Entry 2EFJ (X-ray diffraction, 2.00 A resolution); this record covers chain A.

== Chain A ==
Name: 3,7-dimethylxanthine methyltransferase
Source organism: Coffea canephora
Notes: EC 2.1.1.-
UniProtKB: A4GE70 (A4GE70_COFCA); residue numbers follow UniProt; this construct covers 1-384
Sequence (384 residues; each row starts with the number of its first residue):
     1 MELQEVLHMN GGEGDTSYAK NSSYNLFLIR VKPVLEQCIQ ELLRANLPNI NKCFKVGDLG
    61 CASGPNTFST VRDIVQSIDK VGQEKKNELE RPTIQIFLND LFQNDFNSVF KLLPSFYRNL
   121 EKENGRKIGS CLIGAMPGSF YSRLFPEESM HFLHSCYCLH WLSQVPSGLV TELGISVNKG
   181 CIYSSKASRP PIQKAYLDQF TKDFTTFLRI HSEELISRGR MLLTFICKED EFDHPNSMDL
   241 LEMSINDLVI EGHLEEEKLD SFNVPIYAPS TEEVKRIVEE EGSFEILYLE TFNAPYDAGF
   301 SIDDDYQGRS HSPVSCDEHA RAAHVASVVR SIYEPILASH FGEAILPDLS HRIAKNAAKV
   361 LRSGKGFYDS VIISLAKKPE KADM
Not modelled in the structure: 1-2, 12-15, 82-91, 169-174, 303-311, 380-384
Ligand contacts:
  - theobromine (37T): Met9, Tyr18, Leu26, Phe27, Tyr157, His160, Trp161, Ile226, Ser237, Ile266, Val328, Ile332, Tyr333, Tyr368
  - S-adenosylhomocysteine (SAH): Leu7, His8, Met9, Tyr18, Leu28, Gly60, Cys61, Ala62, Asn66, Asn99, Asp100, Leu101, Gly138, Ser139, Phe140, Tyr141, Cys156, Tyr157, Cys158, Trp161
From the paper describing this entry:
  - self-association interface (contacts with another copy of this molecule): Phe102, Asp105, Phe106, Asn107, Phe110, Leu132, Ala135, Met136
  - binding site for S-adenosylhomocysteine: Tyr18, Asp58, Leu59, Gly60, Asn66, Thr70, Asp100, Leu101, Ser139, Phe140, Cys156, Cys158, Leu162
  - binding site for theobromine: Met9, Tyr18, Leu26, Phe27, Tyr157, His160, Trp161, Ile226, Ser237, Val328, Ile332, Tyr333, Tyr368
  - contacts within the chain: Ser237-Tyr333 (hydrogen bond)
  - specificity-determining residues: Ile266, Tyr368 (proposed by the authors, not directly observed)
  - catalytic residues: Tyr18, His160 (proposed by the authors, not directly observed)
  - conformationally variable residues (side-chain flip): Tyr368

== In short ==
Bound to chain A: S-adenosylhomocysteine and theobromine. The paper reports catalytic residues Tyr18 and
His160; a binding site for S-adenosylhomocysteine at Tyr18, Asp58 and Leu59 among others.
Chain A is 3,7-dimethylxanthine methyltransferase (Coffea canephora); the structure, The structure of 1,7
dimethylxanthine methyltransferase, was determined by X-ray diffraction together with 2EG5 from the same
study.
